Entry 1QL7 (X-ray diffraction, 2.10 A resolution); this record covers chain A.

# Chain A
Protein: Trypsin
Organism: Bos taurus
Notes: EC 3.4.21.4
UniProtKB: P00760 (TRY1_BOVIN); the construct lacks a stretch of the UniProt sequence and is renumbered around it, so the offset changes along the chain: 16-34 = UniProt 21-39; 37-67 = UniProt 40-70; 69-125 = UniProt 71-127; 127-130 = UniProt 128-131; 6 more segments
Sequence (223 residues; row label = number of the first residue in the row; note: 10 numbers in that range are skipped by the numbering (no residue carries them; nothing is unmodelled there)):
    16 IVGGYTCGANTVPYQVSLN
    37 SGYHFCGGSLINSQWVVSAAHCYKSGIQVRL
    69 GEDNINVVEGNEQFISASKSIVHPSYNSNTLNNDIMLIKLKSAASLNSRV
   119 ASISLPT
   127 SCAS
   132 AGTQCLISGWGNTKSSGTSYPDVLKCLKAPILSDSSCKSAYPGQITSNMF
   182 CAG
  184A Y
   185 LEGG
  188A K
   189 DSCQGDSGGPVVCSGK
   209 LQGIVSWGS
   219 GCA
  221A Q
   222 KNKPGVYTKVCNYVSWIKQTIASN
Disulfide bonds: Cys22-Cys157, Cys42-Cys58, Cys128-Cys232, Cys136-Cys201, Cys168-Cys182, Cys191-Cys220
Ion coordination: Ca2+: Glu70, Asn72, Val75, Glu80
Ligand contacts: ZEN ([4-(6-chloro-naphthalene-2-sulfonyl)-piperazin-1-yl]- (3,4,5,6-tetrahydro-2H-[1,4']bipyridinyl-4-yl)- methanone): Asn97, Thr98, Leu99, Gln175, Asp189, Ser190, Cys191, Gln192, Ser195, Val213, Ser214, Trp215, Gly216, Ser217, Gly219, Cys220, Gly226, Val227, Tyr228

# Overview
Bound to chain A: compound ZEN. The Ca2+ site is built by Glu70, Asn72, Val75 and Glu80.
Chain A is Trypsin (Bos taurus); the structure, Factor xa specific inhibitor in complex with bovine trypsin,
was determined by X-ray diffraction (same publication as 1QL8).
